Entry 1ZS4 (X-ray diffraction, 1.70 A resolution); this record covers chains T and C of the 6 polymer chains in the assembly.

[Chain T]
Molecule: DNA - 27mer
Sequence (27 nucleotides; row label = number of the first residue in the row):
     1 TATTCGTGCAAACAAACGCAACGAGGT

[Chain C]
Name: Regulatory protein CII
Organism: Enterobacteria phage lambda
Reference sequence: P03042 (RPC2_LAMBD); numbering as in UniProt (aligned over 4-82)
Amino-acid sequence (83 residues; each row starts with the number of its first residue; numbering starts at 0):
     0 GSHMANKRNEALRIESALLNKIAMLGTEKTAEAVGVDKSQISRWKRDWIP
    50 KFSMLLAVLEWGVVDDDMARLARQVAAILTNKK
Unresolved in the structure: 0-3
Construct notes: cloning artifact (0-3)
Curated features (UniProtKB/Swiss-Prot):
  - DNA-binding region: Thr-26 to Arg-45 (H-T-H motif)

[How chain T and chain C interact]
Contacting residue pairs - 11 pairs, chain T then chain C:
  DG6(T) with Trp-47(C), hydrogen bond to the phosphate
  DT7(T) with Gln-39(C), base contact; Trp-43(C), hydrogen bond to the phosphate
  DG8(T) with Val-35(C), phosphate contact; Asp-36(C), hydrogen bond to the phosphate; Ser-38(C), hydrogen bond to the base; Gln-39(C), hydrogen bond to the base; Arg-42(C), base contact
  DC9(T) with Asp-36(C), base contact; Ser-38(C), hydrogen bond to the base
  DA11(T) with Lys-37(C), base contact
Interface residues without a listed pair, chain T (6 interface residues in all): DA10
Interface residues without a listed pair, chain C (9 interface residues in all): Gly-34

[Summary]
6 residues of chain T face 9 of chain C across their interface, with 6 hydrogen bonds. Among the polar pairs
are DG8(T)/Ser-38(C), DG8(T)/Gln-39(C) and DC9(T)/Ser-38(C).
Chain T is DNA - 27mer and chain C is Regulatory protein CII (Enterobacteria phage lambda); the structure,
Structure of bacteriophage lambda cII protein in complex with DNA, was determined by X-ray diffraction
together with 1ZPQ from the same study.
